Entry 3HA6 (X-ray diffraction, 2.36 A resolution); this record covers chains A and B.

== Chain A ==
Name: Serine/threonine-protein kinase 6
Source organism: Homo sapiens
Notes: EC 2.7.11.1
UniProtKB: O14965 (STK6_HUMAN); residue numbers follow UniProt; this construct covers 125-391
Sequence (268 residues; each row starts with the number of its first residue):
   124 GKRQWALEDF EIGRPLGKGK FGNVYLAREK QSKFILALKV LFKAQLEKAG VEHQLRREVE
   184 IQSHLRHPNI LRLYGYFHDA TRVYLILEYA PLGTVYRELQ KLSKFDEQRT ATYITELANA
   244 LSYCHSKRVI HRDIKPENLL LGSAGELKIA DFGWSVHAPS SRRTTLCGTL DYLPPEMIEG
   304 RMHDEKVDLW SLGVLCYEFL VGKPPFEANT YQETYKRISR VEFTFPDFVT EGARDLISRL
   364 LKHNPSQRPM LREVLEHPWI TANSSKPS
Unresolved in the structure: 389-391
Construct notes: expression tag (124)
Modified residues: T287 (phosphothreonine; TPO); T288 (phosphothreonine; TPO)
Residues lining bound ligands: 2JZ (N~2~-(3,4-dimethoxyphenyl)-N~4~-[2-(2-fluorophenyl)ethyl]-N~6~-quinolin-6-yl-1,3,5-triazine-2,4,6-triamine): L139, G140, K141, G142, G145, V147, A160, K162, L194, L210, E211, Y212, A213, G216, T217, Y219, E260, L263, D274
UniProt features mapped onto this chain:
  - region: H280 to L293 (Activation segment)
  - active site: D256 (Proton acceptor)
  - binding site (ATP): K143, K162, E211 to A213, E260, N261, D274
  - modified residue: T287 (Phosphothreonine), T288 (Phosphothreonine), S342 (Phosphoserine)
  - cross-link: K258 (Glycyl lysine isopeptide (Lys-Gly) (interchain with G-Cter in SUMO2))
  - natural variant: S155 (S155R: In a colorectal adenocarcinoma sample), V174 (V174M: In a metastatic melanoma sample)
  - mutagenesis: K162 (K162R: Loss of kinase activity), F165 (F165A: Decreases the interaction with phosphatase type 1 isoforms), G198 (G198N: Reduces interaction with TPX2. Reduces kinase activity tenfold. Promotes interaction with the AURKB binding partners INCENP and BIRC5 that are normally not bound by AURKA), R205 (R205A: Reduces ubiquitination and proteasomal degradation), D274 (D274N: Abolishes cilia disassembly and kinase activity), T287 (T287A: No direct effect on catalytic activity; T287E: Enhances interaction with TPX2), T288 (T288A: Reduces cilia disassembly and kinase activity; T288D: Mimics phosphorylation state and increases kinase activity), C290 (C290A: Enhances stability; when associated with A-393), Y334 (Y334A: Reduces binding to MYCN), Q335 (Q335A: Reduces binding to MYCN), F346 (F346A: Decreases the interaction with phosphatase type 1 isoforms)

== Chain B ==
Name: Targeting protein for Xklp2
Source organism: Homo sapiens
UniProtKB: Q9ULW0 (TPX2_HUMAN); numbering as in UniProt (aligned over 1-43)
Sequence (44 residues; row label = number of the first residue in the row; numbering starts at 0):
     0 GMSQVKSSYS YDAPSDFINF SSLDDEGDTQ NIDSWFEEKA NLEN
Unresolved in the structure: 23-29, 43
Construct notes: expression tag (0)

== How chain A and chain B interact ==
Contacting residue pairs (61; chain A residue first):
  K125(A) with D15(B), salt bridge
  R126(A) with D15(B); F16(B), hydrogen bond (backbone-backbone)
  Q127(A) with S14(B); D15(B), hydrogen bond
  W128(A) with S14(B), hydrogen bond (backbone-backbone); D15(B), hydrogen bond (side chain-backbone); F16(B), hydrophobic; I17(B), hydrophobic; F19(B), hydrophobic
  D132(A) with F16(B)
  E152(A) with F16(B)
  Q154(A) with F16(B)
  S155(A) with F19(B)
  F157(A) with F19(B), hydrophobic
  K166(A) with Y8(B)
  E170(A) with K5(B), salt bridge; Y8(B), hydrogen bond
  E175(A) with S6(B), hydrogen bond; Y8(B); Y10(B), hydrogen bond
  L178(A) with Y10(B)
  R179(A) with Y10(B)
  V182(A) with Y10(B), hydrophobic; A12(B), hydrophobic
  E183(A) with Y10(B); D11(B), hydrogen bond (side chain-backbone); W34(B); K38(B), salt bridge
  I184(A) with F35(B)
  S186(A) with A12(B); P13(B); I31(B)
  H187(A) with D11(B); I31(B); D32(B); W34(B); F35(B)
  L188(A) with F35(B), hydrophobic
  R189(A) with I31(B)
  Y197(A) with P13(B); F19(B), hydrophobic
  G198(A) with P13(B)
  Y199(A) with Y8(B), hydrogen bond (side chain-backbone); S9(B); Y10(B), hydrogen bond (side chain-backbone); A12(B); P13(B), hydrogen bond (backbone-backbone); S14(B)
  H201(A) with S7(B); Y8(B), hydrogen bond (side chain-backbone)
  V206(A) with Y8(B), hydrophobic
  Y246(A) with D32(B), hydrogen bond
  S249(A) with E36(B)
  K250(A) with D32(B), salt bridge; F35(B); E36(B), salt bridge
  V252(A) with F35(B), hydrophobic
  H280(A) with F35(B), hydrogen bond (side chain-backbone); A39(B)
  P282(A) with A39(B), hydrophobic
Also at the interface, not in a pair above, chain A (34 interface residues in all): L159, G173
Also at the interface, not in a pair above, chain B (23 interface residues in all): Q3, S20

== In short ==
34 residues of chain A face 23 of chain B across their interface; the contacts include 14 hydrogen bonds and 5
salt bridges. Among the polar pairs are K125(A)-D15(B), E170(A)-K5(B) and E183(A)-K38(B). Ligands of chain A:
compound 2JZ.
Here chain A is Serine/threonine-protein kinase 6 and chain B is Targeting protein for Xklp2, both from Homo
sapiens. Entry 3HA6 (Crystal structure of aurora A in complex with TPX2 and compound 10) was determined by
X-ray diffraction (same publication as 3HA8).
